PDB entry 6EXN | electron microscopy, 3.70 A resolution | chains 6 and A of the 46 polymer chains in the assembly

== Chain 6 ==
Molecule: U6 snRNA
From: Saccharomyces cerevisiae S288c
Sequence (112 nucleotides; numbered 1 to 112; the number before each row is that of its first residue):
     1 GUUCGCGAAG UAACCCUUCG UGGACAUUUG GUCAAUUUGA AACAAUACAG AGAUGAUCAG
    61 CAGUUCCCCU GCAUAAGGAU GAACCGUUUU ACAAAGAGAU UUAUUUCGUU UU
Unresolved in the structure: 103-112
Ion coordination: Mg2+: A59, G60, U80 (shared with 1 residue of chain E; 1 residue of chain I)
What the authors report for this chain:
  - Mg2+ coordination: A59, G60, U80

== Chain A ==
Name: Pre-mRNA-splicing factor Prp8
From: Saccharomyces cerevisiae (strain ATCC 204508 / S288c)
Reference sequence: P33334 (PRP8_YEAST); residue numbers follow UniProt; this construct covers 1-2413
Amino-acid sequence (2413 residues; numbered 1 to 2413; the number before each row is that of its first residue):
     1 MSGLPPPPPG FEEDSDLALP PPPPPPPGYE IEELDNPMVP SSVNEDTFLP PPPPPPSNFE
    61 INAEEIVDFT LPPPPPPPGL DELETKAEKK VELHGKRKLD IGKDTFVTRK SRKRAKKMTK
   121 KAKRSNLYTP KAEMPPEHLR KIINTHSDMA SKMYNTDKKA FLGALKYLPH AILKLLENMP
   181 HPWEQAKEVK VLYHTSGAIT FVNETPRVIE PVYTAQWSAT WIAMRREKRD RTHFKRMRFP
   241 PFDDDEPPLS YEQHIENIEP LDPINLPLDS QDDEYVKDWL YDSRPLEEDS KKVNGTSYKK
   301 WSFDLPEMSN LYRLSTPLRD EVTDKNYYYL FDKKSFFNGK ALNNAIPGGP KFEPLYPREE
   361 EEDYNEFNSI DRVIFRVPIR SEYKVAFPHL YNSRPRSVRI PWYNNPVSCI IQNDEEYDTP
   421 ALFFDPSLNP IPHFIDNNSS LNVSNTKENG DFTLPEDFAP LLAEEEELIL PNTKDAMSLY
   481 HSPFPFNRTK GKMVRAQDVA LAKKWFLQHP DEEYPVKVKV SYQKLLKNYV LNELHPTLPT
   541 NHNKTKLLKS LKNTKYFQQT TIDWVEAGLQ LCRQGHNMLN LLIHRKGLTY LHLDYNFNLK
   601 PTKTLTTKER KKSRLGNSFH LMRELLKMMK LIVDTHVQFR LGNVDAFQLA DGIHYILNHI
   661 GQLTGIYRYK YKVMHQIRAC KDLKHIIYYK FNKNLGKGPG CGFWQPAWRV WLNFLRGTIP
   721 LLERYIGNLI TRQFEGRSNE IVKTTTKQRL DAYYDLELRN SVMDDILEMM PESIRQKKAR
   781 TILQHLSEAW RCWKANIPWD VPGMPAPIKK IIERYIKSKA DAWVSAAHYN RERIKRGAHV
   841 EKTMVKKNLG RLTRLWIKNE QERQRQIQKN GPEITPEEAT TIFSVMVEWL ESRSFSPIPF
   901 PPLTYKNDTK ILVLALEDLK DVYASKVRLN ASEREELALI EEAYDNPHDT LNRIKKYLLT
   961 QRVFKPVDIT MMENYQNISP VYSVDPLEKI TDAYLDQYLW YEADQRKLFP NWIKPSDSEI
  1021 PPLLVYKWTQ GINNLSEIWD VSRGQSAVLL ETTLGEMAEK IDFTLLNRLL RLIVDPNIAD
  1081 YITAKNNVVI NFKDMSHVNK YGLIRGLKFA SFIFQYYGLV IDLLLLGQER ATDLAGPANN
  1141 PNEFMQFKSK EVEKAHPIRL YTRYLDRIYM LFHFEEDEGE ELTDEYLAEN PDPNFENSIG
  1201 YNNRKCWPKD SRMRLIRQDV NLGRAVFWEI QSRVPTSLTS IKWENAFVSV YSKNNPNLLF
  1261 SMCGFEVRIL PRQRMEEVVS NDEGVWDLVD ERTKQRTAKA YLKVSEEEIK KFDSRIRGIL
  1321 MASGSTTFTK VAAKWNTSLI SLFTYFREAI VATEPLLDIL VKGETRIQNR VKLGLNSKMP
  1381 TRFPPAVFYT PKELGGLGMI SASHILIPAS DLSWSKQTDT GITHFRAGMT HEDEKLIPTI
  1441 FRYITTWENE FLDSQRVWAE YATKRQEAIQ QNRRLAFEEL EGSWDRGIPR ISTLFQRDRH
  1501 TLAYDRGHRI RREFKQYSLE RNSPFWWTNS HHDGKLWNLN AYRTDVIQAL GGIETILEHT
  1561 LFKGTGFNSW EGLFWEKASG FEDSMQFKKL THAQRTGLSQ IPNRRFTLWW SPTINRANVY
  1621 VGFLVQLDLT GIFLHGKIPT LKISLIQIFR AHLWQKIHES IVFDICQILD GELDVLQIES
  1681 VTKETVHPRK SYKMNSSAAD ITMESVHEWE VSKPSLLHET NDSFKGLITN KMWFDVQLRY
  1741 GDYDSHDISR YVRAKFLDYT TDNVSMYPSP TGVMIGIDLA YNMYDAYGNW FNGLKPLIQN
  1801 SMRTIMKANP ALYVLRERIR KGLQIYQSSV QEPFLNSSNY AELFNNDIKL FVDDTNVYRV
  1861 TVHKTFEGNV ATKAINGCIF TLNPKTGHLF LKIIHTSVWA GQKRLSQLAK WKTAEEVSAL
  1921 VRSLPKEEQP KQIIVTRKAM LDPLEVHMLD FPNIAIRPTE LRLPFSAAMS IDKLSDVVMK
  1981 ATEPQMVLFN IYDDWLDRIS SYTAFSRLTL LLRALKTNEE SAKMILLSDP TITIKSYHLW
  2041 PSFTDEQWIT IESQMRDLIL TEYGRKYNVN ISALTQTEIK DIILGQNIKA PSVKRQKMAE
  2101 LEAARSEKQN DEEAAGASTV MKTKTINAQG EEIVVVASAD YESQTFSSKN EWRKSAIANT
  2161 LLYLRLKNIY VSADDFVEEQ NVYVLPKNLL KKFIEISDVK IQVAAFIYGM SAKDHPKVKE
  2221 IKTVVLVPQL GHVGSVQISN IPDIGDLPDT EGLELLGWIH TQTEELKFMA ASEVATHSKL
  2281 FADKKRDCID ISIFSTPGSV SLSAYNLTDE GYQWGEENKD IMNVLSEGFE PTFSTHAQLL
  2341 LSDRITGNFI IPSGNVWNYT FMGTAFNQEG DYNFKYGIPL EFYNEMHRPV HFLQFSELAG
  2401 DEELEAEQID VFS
Unresolved in the structure: 1-125, 361-365, 434-450, 1575-1582, 2084-2090, 2108-2413
Swiss-Prot annotation at these positions:
  - region: Met1585 to Leu1598 (Important for branch point selection)
Residues lining bound ligands: inositol hexakisphosphate (IHP): Arg236, Lys517, Tyr655, His659, Lys681, Lys684, His685, Tyr688, Tyr689, Lys697, Gly698, Pro699, Asn1618
What the authors report for this chain:
  - binding site for Intron lariat: UBC4 RNA: Gln1594, Arg1604
  - mutagenesis - R1604A: decreased catalytic activity

== How chain 6 and chain A interact ==
Contacting residue pairs (75):
  G30(6) - Lys555(A)  sugar contact
  G31(6) - Lys555(A)  salt bridge to the phosphate
  G31(6) - Tyr556(A)  phosphate contact
  A34(6) - Lys152(A)  salt bridge to the phosphate
  A35(6) - Lys152(A)  sugar contact
  A35(6) - Met153(A)  phosphate contact
  U36(6) - Ser151(A)  phosphate contact
  U36(6) - Lys152(A)  hydrogen bond to the phosphate
  A41(6) - Gly587(A)  base contact
  A42(6) - Lys612(A)  hydrogen bond to the sugar
  C43(6) - Glu609(A)  hydrogen bond to the sugar
  A44(6) - Thr606(A)  phosphate contact
  A44(6) - Glu609(A)  sugar contact
  A47(6) - Ala1900(A)  phosphate contact
  A47(6) - Gly1901(A)  phosphate contact
  C48(6) - Lys1873(A)  salt bridge to the phosphate
  A49(6) - His1863(A)  salt bridge to the phosphate
  A49(6) - Thr1865(A)  phosphate contact
  A49(6) - Ala1871(A)  phosphate contact
  A49(6) - Lys1873(A)  phosphate contact
  G50(6) - Thr1865(A)  hydrogen bond to the phosphate
  G50(6) - Glu1867(A)  phosphate contact
  G50(6) - Asn1869(A)  hydrogen bond to the phosphate
  G50(6) - Lys1903(A)  base contact
  A51(6) - Asn1869(A)  hydrogen bond to the phosphate
  U57(6) - Thr1591(A)  sugar contact
  U57(6) - His1592(A)  hydrogen bond to the sugar
  C58(6) - Thr1591(A)  phosphate contact
  C61(6) - Gln748(A)  hydrogen bond to the sugar
  C61(6) - Arg749(A)  phosphate contact
  C61(6) - Ala752(A)  base contact
  A62(6) - Gln748(A)  phosphate contact
  A62(6) - Arg749(A)  salt bridge to the phosphate
  A62(6) - Ala752(A)  sugar contact
  A62(6) - Tyr753(A)  hydrogen bond to the phosphate
  A62(6) - Leu756(A)  sugar contact
  G63(6) - Tyr753(A)  hydrogen bond to the phosphate
  G63(6) - Leu756(A)  sugar contact
  C69(6) - Arg737(A)  salt bridge to the phosphate
  U70(6) - Lys586(A)  salt bridge to the phosphate
  U70(6) - Lys611(A)  hydrogen bond to the sugar
  U70(6) - Arg614(A)  hydrogen bond to the sugar
  U70(6) - Arg732(A)  salt bridge to the phosphate
  U70(6) - Arg737(A)  salt bridge to the phosphate
  G71(6) - Lys586(A)  salt bridge to the phosphate
  G71(6) - Leu615(A)  phosphate contact
  G71(6) - Gly616(A)  phosphate contact
  G71(6) - Leu729(A)  phosphate contact
  G71(6) - Arg732(A)  salt bridge to the phosphate
  G71(6) - Gln733(A)  phosphate contact
  G71(6) - Arg737(A)  salt bridge to the phosphate
  G71(6) - Ile741(A)  base contact
  C72(6) - Gly616(A)  hydrogen bond to the phosphate
  C72(6) - Asn617(A)  base contact
  C72(6) - Ser618(A)  hydrogen bond to the phosphate
  C72(6) - Arg724(A)  base contact
  C72(6) - Tyr725(A)  stacking on the base
  C72(6) - Asn728(A)  hydrogen bond to the sugar
  C72(6) - Leu729(A)  sugar contact
  C72(6) - Arg732(A)  phosphate contact
  A73(6) - Arg732(A)  salt bridge to the phosphate
  U74(6) - Ile741(A)  phosphate contact
  U74(6) - Val742(A)  sugar contact
  U74(6) - Thr744(A)  base contact
  A75(6) - Lys743(A)  salt bridge to the phosphate
  A75(6) - Thr744(A)  hydrogen bond to the phosphate
  A75(6) - Thr746(A)  phosphate contact
  A75(6) - Arg749(A)  salt bridge to the phosphate
  A76(6) - Lys743(A)  salt bridge to the phosphate
  A76(6) - Thr746(A)  hydrogen bond to the phosphate
  A76(6) - Gln748(A)  phosphate contact
  A76(6) - Arg749(A)  salt bridge to the phosphate
  G77(6) - Gln748(A)  phosphate contact
  G78(6) - Lys611(A)  hydrogen bond to the sugar
  A79(6) - Lys611(A)  salt bridge to the phosphate
Interface residues without a listed pair, chain 6 (33 interface residues in all): C33, U46, A91
Interface residues without a listed pair, chain A (51 interface residues in all): Ala150, Thr156, Arg585, Tyr590, Lys608, Ile774, Ala1593

== Summary ==
33 residues of chain 6 face 51 of chain A across their interface, with 18 hydrogen bonds, 18 salt bridges and
1 aromatic stacking contact. Polar pairs include A42(6)-Lys612(A), C43(6)-Glu609(A) and U57(6)-His1592(A). The
paper reports a binding site for Intron lariat: UBC4 RNA at Gln1594(A) and Arg1604(A); R1604A of chain A
reduces catalytic activity.
Chain 6 is U6 snRNA (Saccharomyces cerevisiae S288c) and chain A is Pre-mRNA-splicing factor Prp8
(Saccharomyces cerevisiae (strain ATCC 204508 / S288c)); the structure, Post-catalytic P complex spliceosome
with 3' splice site docked, was determined by electron microscopy.
